Entry 3VPD (X-ray diffraction, 1.95 A resolution); this record covers chains A and B.

# Chain A (and B)
Molecule: Ribosomal protein S6 modification protein
From: Thermus thermophilus
Notes: EC 6.3.2.-; chain B of this document is another copy of the same molecule, construct and numbering; everything in this record applies to it too
UniProtKB: O50144 (O50144_THETH); residues 1-281 here = UniProt positions 1-281
Sequence (281 residues; each row starts with the number of its first residue):
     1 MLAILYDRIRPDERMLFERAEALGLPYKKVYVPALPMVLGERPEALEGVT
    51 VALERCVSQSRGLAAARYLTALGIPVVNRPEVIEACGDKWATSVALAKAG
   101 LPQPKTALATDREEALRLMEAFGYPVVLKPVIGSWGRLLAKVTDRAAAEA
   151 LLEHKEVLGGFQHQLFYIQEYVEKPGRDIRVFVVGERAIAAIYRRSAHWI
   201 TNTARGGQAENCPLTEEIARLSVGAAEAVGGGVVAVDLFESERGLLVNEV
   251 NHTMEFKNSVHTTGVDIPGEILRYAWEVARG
Residues lining bound ligands:
  - AMP-PNP (ANP; phosphoaminophosphonic acid-adenylate ester): Lys89, Val127, Lys129, Trp135, Gly136, Leu139, Gln169, Glu170, Tyr171, Val172, Lys174, Asp178, Arg180, Arg194, Trp199, Ile200, Thr201, Asn202, Asp237, Phe239, Asn248, Glu249, Asn251
  - butanoic acid (BUA): Thr203, Glu255, Phe256, Lys257, Asn258, Ser259

# Interface between chain A and chain B
Residue-residue contacts (55; chain A residue first):
  Val32(A) - Thr110(B)
  Pro33(A) - Thr110(B)
  Pro33(A) - Asp111(B)
  Pro33(A) - Glu114(B)
  Ala34(A) - Glu114(B)
  Pro36(A) - Glu114(B)
  Pro36(A) - Leu118(B)  hydrophobic
  Met37(A) - Trp90(B)
  Met37(A) - Ala107(B)
  Met37(A) - Leu108(B)  hydrogen bond (backbone-backbone)
  Val38(A) - Thr106(B)
  Val38(A) - Ala107(B)  hydrophobic
  Leu39(A) - Trp90(B)  hydrophobic
  Leu39(A) - Ser93(B)
  Leu39(A) - Gln103(B)
  Leu39(A) - Thr106(B)  hydrogen bond (backbone-backbone)
  Arg61(A) - Thr110(B)  hydrogen bond
  Ala64(A) - Trp90(B)  hydrogen bond (backbone-side chain)
  Ala64(A) - Leu108(B)  hydrophobic
  Arg67(A) - Trp90(B)
  Arg67(A) - Ala91(B)
  Arg67(A) - Val94(B)
  Tyr68(A) - Trp90(B)  hydrophobic
  Thr70(A) - Val94(B)
  Thr70(A) - Lys98(B)  hydrogen bond
  Ala71(A) - Lys98(B)
  Asp88(A) - Arg67(B)  salt bridge
  Trp90(A) - Met37(B)
  Trp90(A) - Leu39(B)  hydrophobic
  Trp90(A) - Ala64(B)  hydrogen bond (side chain-backbone)
  Trp90(A) - Arg67(B)
  Trp90(A) - Tyr68(B)  hydrophobic
  Ala91(A) - Arg67(B)
  Ser93(A) - Leu39(B)
  Val94(A) - Leu39(B)
  Val94(A) - Arg67(B)
  Lys98(A) - Thr70(B)  hydrogen bond
  Lys98(A) - Ala71(B)
  Lys105(A) - Val38(B)
  Thr106(A) - Val38(B)
  Thr106(A) - Leu39(B)  hydrogen bond (backbone-backbone)
  Ala107(A) - Met37(B)
  Ala107(A) - Val38(B)  hydrophobic
  Leu108(A) - Met37(B)  hydrogen bond (backbone-backbone)
  Leu108(A) - Ala64(B)  hydrophobic
  Thr110(A) - Pro33(B)
  Thr110(A) - Arg61(B)  hydrogen bond
  Asp111(A) - Pro33(B)
  Glu114(A) - Pro33(B)
  Glu114(A) - Pro36(B)
  Arg117(A) - Pro36(B)
  Leu118(A) - Val38(B)  hydrophobic
  Phe161(A) - Gln162(B)
  Gln162(A) - Phe161(B)
  Leu165(A) - Ser60(B)
Interface residues without a listed pair, chain A (37 interface residues in all): Leu35, Ser60, Glu84, Ala97, Gln103, Phe122
Interface residues without a listed pair, chain B (36 interface residues in all): Ala34, Leu35, Glu41, Glu84, Asp88, Ala97, Lys105, Ile132, Leu165

# Summary
The interface between chain A and chain B involves 37 residues on one side and 36 on the other; the contacts
include 10 hydrogen bonds and 1 salt bridge. Among the polar pairs are Asp88(A)-Arg67(B), Arg61(A)-Thr110(B)
and Ala64(A)-Trp90(B).
Chain A and chain B are both Ribosomal protein S6 modification protein (Thermus thermophilus); the structure,
LysX from Thermus thermophilus complexed with AMP-PNP, was determined by X-ray diffraction together with 3VPB
and 3VPC from the same study.
